PDB entry 6CRR | electron microscopy, 3.24 A resolution | chains A and C of the 4 polymer chains in the assembly

# Chain A
Name: viral protein 1
Source organism: Enterovirus D68
UniProt: A0A097BW12 (A0A097BW12_9ENTO); residues 1-297 here correspond to UniProt positions 565-861 (UniProt number = residue number + 564)
Chain sequence (297 residues; each row starts with the number of its first residue):
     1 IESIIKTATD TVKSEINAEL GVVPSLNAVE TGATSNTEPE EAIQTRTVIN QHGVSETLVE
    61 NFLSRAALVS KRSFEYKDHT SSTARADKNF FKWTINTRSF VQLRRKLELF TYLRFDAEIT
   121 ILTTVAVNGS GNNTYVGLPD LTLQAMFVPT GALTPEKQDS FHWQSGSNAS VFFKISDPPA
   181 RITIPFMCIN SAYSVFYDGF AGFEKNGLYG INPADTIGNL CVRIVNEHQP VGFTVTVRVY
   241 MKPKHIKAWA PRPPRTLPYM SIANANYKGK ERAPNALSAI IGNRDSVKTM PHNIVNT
Not modelled in the structure: 129-136, 297

# Chain C
Name: viral protein 2
Source organism: enterovirus D68
UniProt: A0A1I9KXX3 (A0A1I9KXX3_9ENTO); residues 1-248 here correspond to UniProt positions 70-317 (UniProt number = residue number + 69)
Chain sequence (248 residues; row label = number of the first residue in the row):
     1 SPSAEACGYS DRVLQLKLGN SAIVTQEAAN YCCAYGEWPN YLPDHEAVAI DKPTQPETAT
    61 DRFYTLKSVK WETGSTGWWW KLPDALNNIG MFGQNVQHHY LYRSGFLIHV QCNATKFHQG
   121 ALLVVAIPEH QRGAHNTNTS PGFDDIMKGE EGGTFNHPYV LDDGTSLACA TIFPHQWINL
   181 RTNNSATIVL PWMNAAPMDF PLRHNQWTLA IIPVVPLGTR TTSSMVPITV SIAPMCCEFN
   241 GLRHAITQ
Not modelled in the structure: 1-9, 248

# Chain A / chain C interface
Pairs across the interface - 108 pairs, chain A then chain C:
  Val-29(A) with Trp-177(C)
  Glu-30(A) with Ala-29(C); Gln-176(C); Trp-177(C), hydrogen bond (backbone-backbone); Asn-179(C), hydrogen bond; Thr-182(C), hydrogen bond; Asn-183(C)
  Thr-31(A) with Ala-29(C); Asn-30(C); Gln-176(C), hydrogen bond (backbone-side chain)
  Gly-32(A) with His-175(C), hydrogen bond (backbone-side chain)
  Thr-111(A) with Glu-129(C)
  Tyr-112(A) with Glu-129(C), hydrogen bond; Met-193(C), hydrogen bond (side chain-backbone); Asn-194(C), hydrogen bond; Ala-195(C)
  Asn-190(A) with Ala-195(C); Ala-196(C)
  Ser-191(A) with Ala-195(C), hydrogen bond (backbone-backbone)
  Ala-192(A) with Ala-195(C)
  Phe-196(A) with Glu-129(C); Gln-131(C)
  Tyr-197(A) with Glu-129(C); Gln-131(C); His-204(C)
  Asp-198(A) with Lys-81(C), salt bridge; Glu-129(C), hydrogen bond (backbone-side chain); His-130(C); Ile-146(C); His-204(C), hydrogen bond (backbone-side chain); Asn-205(C), hydrogen bond (backbone-backbone); Thr-208(C), hydrogen bond
  Gly-199(A) with Arg-203(C); His-204(C)
  Phe-200(A) with Gly-142(C); Phe-143(C), hydrophobic; Met-147(C), hydrophobic; Arg-203(C), hydrogen bond (backbone-backbone)
  Gly-202(A) with Arg-203(C)
  Phe-203(A) with Tyr-100(C), hydrophobic; Phe-200(C), hydrophobic; Arg-203(C), hydrogen bond (backbone-side chain)
  Glu-204(A) with Arg-203(C)
  Lys-205(A) with Phe-143(C); Arg-203(C)
  Tyr-209(A) with His-130(C), hydrogen bond (side chain-backbone); Gln-131(C); Arg-132(C), hydrogen bond (side chain-backbone); Pro-141(C); Ile-146(C), hydrophobic
  Gly-210(A) with Gln-131(C)
  Ala-250(A) with Tyr-35(C); Met-193(C), hydrophobic
  Pro-251(A) with Ile-172(C); Phe-173(C)
  Arg-252(A) with Pro-128(C), hydrogen bond (side chain-backbone); Glu-129(C), hydrogen bond (side chain-backbone); Asp-163(C), salt bridge; Ile-172(C); Phe-173(C)
  Pro-253(A) with Thr-165(C); Ser-166(C); Cys-169(C); Ala-170(C); Ile-172(C); Phe-173(C)
  Pro-254(A) with Thr-165(C); Ser-166(C)
  Arg-255(A) with Asp-163(C), hydrogen bond (side chain-backbone); Gly-164(C); Thr-165(C)
  Thr-256(A) with Gly-164(C), hydrogen bond (backbone-backbone); Thr-165(C), hydrogen bond (side chain-backbone); Ser-166(C)
  Leu-257(A) with Val-160(C), hydrophobic; Gly-164(C), hydrogen bond (backbone-backbone)
  Met-260(A) with Thr-137(C); Asn-138(C)
  Ala-263(A) with Gln-131(C)
  Asn-264(A) with Gln-131(C); Asn-138(C), hydrogen bond (side chain-backbone); Thr-139(C); Ser-140(C), hydrogen bond
  Ala-265(A) with Gln-131(C); Gly-133(C); Asp-163(C)
  Asn-266(A) with Gly-133(C); Ala-134(C), hydrogen bond (side chain-backbone); Thr-137(C), hydrogen bond (side chain-backbone); Asn-138(C); Thr-139(C), hydrogen bond (side chain-backbone)
  Tyr-267(A) with Gly-133(C); Ala-134(C), hydrogen bond (backbone-backbone); His-135(C); Asn-136(C), hydrogen bond (backbone-backbone); His-157(C), hydrogen bond; Val-160(C), hydrophobic; Asp-162(C), hydrogen bond; Asp-163(C); Gly-164(C)
  Lys-268(A) with Asn-136(C), hydrogen bond
  Leu-277(A) with His-135(C); His-157(C); Tyr-159(C); Val-160(C), hydrophobic
  Ala-279(A) with Tyr-159(C)
  Ile-280(A) with Tyr-159(C), hydrogen bond (backbone-side chain); Val-160(C), hydrophobic
Also at the interface, not in a pair above, chain A (44 interface residues in all): Ser-194, Val-195, Trp-249, Ser-261, Ser-278, Ile-281
Also at the interface, not in a pair above, chain C (53 interface residues in all): Ile-127, Asn-156, Leu-161

# Summary
44 residues of chain A face 53 of chain C across their interface; the contacts include 34 hydrogen bonds and 2
salt bridges. Polar pairs include Asp-198(A)/Lys-81(C), Arg-252(A)/Asp-163(C) and Glu-30(A)/Asn-179(C).
Chain A is viral protein 1 (Enterovirus D68) and chain C is viral protein 2 (enterovirus D68); the structure,
CryoEM structure of human enterovirus D68 full native virion (pH 7.2 and 4 degrees Celsius), was determined by
electron microscopy together with 6CRP, 6CRS, 6CRU, 6CS3, 6CS4, 6CS5 and 5 further entries from the same
study.
